Entry 6H6Y (X-ray diffraction, 1.58 A resolution); this record covers chains A and B of the 4 polymer chains in the assembly.

Chain A (and B):
Protein: Capsid protein VP1
Source organism: Norwalk virus (strain GI/Human/United States/Norwalk/1968)
Notes: chain B of this document is another copy of the same molecule, construct and numbering; everything in this record applies to it too
Reference sequence: Q83884 (CAPSD_NVN68); numbering as in UniProt (aligned over 227-518)
Amino-acid sequence (292 residues; row label = number of the first residue in the row):
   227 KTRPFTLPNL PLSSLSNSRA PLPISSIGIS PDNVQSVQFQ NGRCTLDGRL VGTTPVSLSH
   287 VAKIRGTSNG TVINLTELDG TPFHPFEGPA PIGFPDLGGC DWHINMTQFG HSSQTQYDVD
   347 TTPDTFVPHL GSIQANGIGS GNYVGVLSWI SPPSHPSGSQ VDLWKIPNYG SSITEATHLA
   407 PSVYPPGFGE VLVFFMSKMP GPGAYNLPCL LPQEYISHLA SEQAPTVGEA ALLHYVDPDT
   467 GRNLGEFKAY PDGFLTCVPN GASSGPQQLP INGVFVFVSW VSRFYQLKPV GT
Not modelled in the structure: 227-228, 398-403, 487-490, 517-518 (chain B: 398-402, 487-490, 517-518)
Construct notes: conflict Ile-253 (Met in Q83884)
Swiss-Prot annotation at these positions:
  - site: Lys-227, Thr-228 (Cleavage)
Ion coordination: Na+: Phe-352, Asn-394, Gly-396

Chain A / chain B interface:
Pairs across the interface (74; chain A residue first):
  Pro-234(A) / Ser-447(B)
  Asn-235(A) / Ser-447(B)  hydrogen bond (backbone-side chain)
  Leu-236(A) / Ser-443(B)
  Ser-240(A) / Val-282(B)
  Ser-240(A) / Ser-283(B)
  Leu-241(A) / Ser-283(B)
  Leu-241(A) / Ser-285(B)
  Ser-242(A) / Ser-283(B)  hydrogen bond
  Ser-242(A) / Ser-285(B)  hydrogen bond
  Pro-247(A) / Ser-285(B)
  Pro-247(A) / Lys-289(B)  hydrogen bond (backbone-side chain)
  Leu-248(A) / Ser-285(B)
  Pro-249(A) / Ser-285(B)
  Pro-249(A) / His-286(B)
  Val-282(A) / Ser-240(B)
  Ser-283(A) / Ser-240(B)  hydrogen bond (side chain-backbone)
  Ser-283(A) / Leu-241(B)
  Ser-283(A) / Ser-242(B)
  Ser-283(A) / Glu-440(B)  hydrogen bond
  Leu-284(A) / Leu-284(B)
  Leu-284(A) / Ser-285(B)
  Ser-285(A) / Leu-241(B)
  Ser-285(A) / Ser-242(B)  hydrogen bond
  Ser-285(A) / Pro-247(B)
  Ser-285(A) / Leu-248(B)
  Ser-285(A) / Pro-249(B)
  Ser-285(A) / Leu-284(B)
  His-286(A) / Pro-249(B)
  Lys-289(A) / Pro-247(B)  hydrogen bond (side chain-backbone)
  Asn-331(A) / Asn-331(B)
  Asn-331(A) / Gln-340(B)  hydrogen bond
  Asn-331(A) / Ser-374(B)  hydrogen bond
  Thr-333(A) / Ser-374(B)
  Thr-333(A) / Pro-426(B)
  Gln-334(A) / Pro-426(B)
  Gln-334(A) / Gly-427(B)  hydrogen bond (backbone-backbone)
  Phe-335(A) / Lys-424(B)
  Phe-335(A) / Pro-426(B)
  Gly-336(A) / Gly-427(B)  hydrogen bond (backbone-backbone)
  Gly-336(A) / Pro-428(B)
  Gly-336(A) / Gly-429(B)
  His-337(A) / Gly-427(B)  hydrogen bond (backbone-backbone)
  His-337(A) / Pro-428(B)
  Ser-338(A) / Trp-375(B)
  Ser-338(A) / Pro-428(B)
  Ser-339(A) / Trp-375(B)
  Gln-340(A) / Asn-331(B)  hydrogen bond
  Gln-340(A) / Gln-340(B)
  Gln-340(A) / Gln-342(B)
  Gln-340(A) / Ser-374(B)  hydrogen bond
  Gln-340(A) / Trp-375(B)
  Gln-342(A) / Gln-340(B)
  Ser-374(A) / Asn-331(B)  hydrogen bond
  Ser-374(A) / Thr-333(B)
  Ser-374(A) / Gln-340(B)  hydrogen bond
  Trp-375(A) / Ser-338(B)
  Trp-375(A) / Ser-339(B)
  Trp-375(A) / Gln-340(B)
  Lys-424(A) / Phe-335(B)
  Pro-426(A) / Thr-333(B)
  Pro-426(A) / Gln-334(B)
  Pro-426(A) / Phe-335(B)
  Gly-427(A) / Gln-334(B)  hydrogen bond (backbone-backbone)
  Gly-427(A) / Phe-335(B)
  Gly-427(A) / Gly-336(B)  hydrogen bond (backbone-backbone)
  Gly-427(A) / His-337(B)  hydrogen bond (backbone-backbone)
  Pro-428(A) / Gly-336(B)
  Pro-428(A) / His-337(B)
  Pro-428(A) / Ser-338(B)
  Gly-429(A) / Gly-336(B)
  Glu-440(A) / Ser-283(B)  hydrogen bond
  Ser-443(A) / Leu-236(B)
  Ser-447(A) / Pro-234(B)
  Ser-447(A) / Asn-235(B)  hydrogen bond (side chain-backbone)
Other interface residues (no listed pair), chain A (40 interface residues in all): Ser-239, Arg-291, Thr-341, Met-425, Ala-446
Other interface residues (no listed pair), chain B (41 interface residues in all): Ser-239, Arg-291, Thr-341, Val-370, Met-425, Ala-446

In short:
40 residues of chain A face 41 of chain B across their interface, with 22 hydrogen bonds. Polar pairs include
Asn-235(A)/Ser-447(B), Ser-242(A)/Ser-283(B) and Ser-242(A)/Ser-285(B). The Na+ site is built by Phe-352(A),
Asn-394(A) and Gly-396(A).
Chain A and chain B are both Capsid protein VP1 (Norwalk virus (strain GI/Human/United States/Norwalk/1968));
the structure, GI.1 human norovirus protruding domain in complex with Nano-7, was determined by X-ray
diffraction (same publication as 6H6Z, 6H70, 6H71 and 6H72).
